3QJR - chains A and C of the 3 polymer chains in the assembly; structure by X-ray diffraction, 3.20 A resolution.

== Chain A ==
Protein: Cytochrome c oxidase subunit 1
From: Thermus thermophilus
Notes: EC 1.9.3.1
UniProt: Q5SJ79 (COX1_THET8); residue numbers follow UniProt; this construct covers 2-562
Chain sequence (568 residues; each row starts with the number of its first residue; numbers below 1 keep their minus sign (Met-5 is residue -5)):
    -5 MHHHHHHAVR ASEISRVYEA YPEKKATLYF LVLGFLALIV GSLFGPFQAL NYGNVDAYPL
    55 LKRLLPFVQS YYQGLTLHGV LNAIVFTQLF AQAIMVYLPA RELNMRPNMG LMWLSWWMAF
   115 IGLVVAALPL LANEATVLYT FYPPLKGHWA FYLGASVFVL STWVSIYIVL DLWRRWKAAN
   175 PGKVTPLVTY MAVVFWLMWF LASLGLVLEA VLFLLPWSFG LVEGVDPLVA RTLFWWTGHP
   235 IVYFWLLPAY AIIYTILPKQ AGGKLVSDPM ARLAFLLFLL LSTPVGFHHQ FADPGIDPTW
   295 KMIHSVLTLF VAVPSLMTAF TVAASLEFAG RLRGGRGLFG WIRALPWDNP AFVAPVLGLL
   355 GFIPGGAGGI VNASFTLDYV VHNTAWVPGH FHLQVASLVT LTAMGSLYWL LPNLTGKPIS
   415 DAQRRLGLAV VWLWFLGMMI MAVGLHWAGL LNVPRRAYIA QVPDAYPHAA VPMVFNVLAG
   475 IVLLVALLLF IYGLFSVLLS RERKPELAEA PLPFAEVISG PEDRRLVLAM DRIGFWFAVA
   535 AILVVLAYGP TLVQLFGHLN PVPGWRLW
Unresolved in the structure: -5 to 10
Sequence notes: expression tag (-5 to 1)
Bound ions: heme Fe: His72, His386; Cu+: His233, His282, His283 (together with carbon monoxide); heme-as Fe: His384 (together with carbon monoxide)
Small-molecule neighbours:
  - carbon monoxide (CMO): His233, Val236, His282, His283, His384
  - heme-as (HAS): Tyr133, Thr134, Tyr136, Trp229, Val236, Tyr237, Trp239, Leu240, Tyr244, His282, His283, Thr302, Ala306, Ser309, Leu310, Thr312, Ala313, Ala317, Leu320, Trp335, Ile336, Val350, Leu353, Leu354, Phe356, Ile357, Gly360, Gly363, Ile364, Asn366, Ala367, Asp372, His376, Asn377, Val381, His384, Phe385, Gln388, Val389, Val393, Arg449, Arg450
  - heme (HEM): Leu32, Ser36, Gly39, Pro40, Gln42, Ala43, Tyr46, Tyr65, Leu69, His72, Gly73, Asn76, Ala77, Phe80, Thr81, Leu132, Tyr133, Pro382, Phe385, His386, Val389, Ala390, Thr394, Trp428, Met432, Met435, Leu439, Arg449, Arg450, Ala451, Leu477
Curated features (UniProtKB/Swiss-Prot):
  - binding site (Fe(II)-heme a): His72, His386
  - binding site (Cu cation): His233, Tyr237, His282, His283
  - binding site (heme a3): His384
  - cross-link: His233 to Tyr237 (1'-histidyl-3'-tyrosine (His-Tyr))

== Chain C ==
Protein: Cytochrome c oxidase polypeptide 2A
From: Thermus thermophilus
Notes: EC 1.9.3.1
UniProt: P82543 (COXA_THET8); residues 1-34 here = UniProt positions 1-34
Chain sequence (34 residues; row label = number of the first residue in the row):
     1 MEEKPKGALA VILVLTLTIL VFWLGVYAVF FARG
Unresolved in the structure: 1
Curated features (UniProtKB/Swiss-Prot):
  - modified residue: Met1 (N-formylmethionine)

== Interface between chain A and chain C ==
Pairs across the interface - 41 pairs, chain A then chain C:
  Ala313(A) - Leu15(C)  hydrophobic
  Phe314(A) - Pro5(C)  hydrophobic
  Phe314(A) - Ala8(C)  hydrophobic
  Phe314(A) - Leu9(C)  hydrophobic
  Phe314(A) - Ile12(C)  hydrophobic
  Ala317(A) - Ala8(C)
  Ala317(A) - Val11(C)  hydrophobic
  Ala318(A) - Ala8(C)
  Glu321(A) - Lys4(C)
  Glu321(A) - Pro5(C)
  Glu321(A) - Lys6(C)  hydrogen bond (side chain-backbone)
  Glu321(A) - Gly7(C)  hydrogen bond (side chain-backbone)
  Glu321(A) - Ala8(C)  hydrogen bond (side chain-backbone)
  Arg325(A) - Glu2(C)  salt bridge
  Leu332(A) - Lys6(C)
  Trp335(A) - Gly7(C)
  Ile357(A) - Val14(C)  hydrophobic
  Ile357(A) - Leu15(C)  hydrophobic
  Ile357(A) - Thr18(C)
  Pro358(A) - Phe22(C)
  Ala361(A) - Ile19(C)  hydrophobic
  Ala361(A) - Phe22(C)
  Gly362(A) - Phe22(C)
  Ile364(A) - Ile19(C)  hydrophobic
  Ile364(A) - Trp23(C)
  Val365(A) - Phe22(C)
  Val365(A) - Trp23(C)
  Val365(A) - Val26(C)  hydrophobic
  Ser368(A) - Trp23(C)  hydrogen bond
  Thr370(A) - Phe30(C)
  Leu371(A) - Trp23(C)
  Leu371(A) - Val26(C)  hydrophobic
  Leu371(A) - Tyr27(C)  hydrophobic
  Val374(A) - Val26(C)  hydrophobic
  Val374(A) - Val29(C)  hydrophobic
  Val374(A) - Phe30(C)  hydrophobic
  Val374(A) - Arg33(C)  hydrogen bond (backbone-side chain)
  Trp380(A) - Phe22(C)  hydrophobic
  Trp380(A) - Val26(C)  hydrophobic
  Leu444(A) - Arg33(C)  hydrogen bond (backbone-side chain)
  Asn446(A) - Arg33(C)
Other interface residues (no listed pair), chain A (23 interface residues in all): Leu310, His440
Other interface residues (no listed pair), chain C (21 interface residues in all): Ala10

== Overview ==
23 residues of chain A and 21 residues of chain C are in contact, with 6 hydrogen bonds and 1 salt bridge.
Polar pairs include Arg325(A)-Glu2(C), Glu321(A)-Lys6(C) and Glu321(A)-Gly7(C). Bound to chain A: heme,
heme-as and carbon monoxide.
Here chain A is Cytochrome c oxidase subunit 1 and chain C is Cytochrome c oxidase polypeptide 2A, both from
Thermus thermophilus. Entry 3QJR (The structure of and photolytic induced changes of carbon monoxide binding
to the cytochrome ba3-oxidase from ...) was determined by X-ray diffraction together with 3QJQ, 3QJS, 3QJT,
3QJU and 3QJV from the same study.
